Entry 6F3Q (X-ray diffraction, 1.45 A resolution); this record covers chains B and D of the 4 polymer chains in the assembly.

== Chain B (and D) ==
Protein: Adenosylhomocysteinase
Source organism: Pseudomonas aeruginosa (strain ATCC 15692 / DSM 22644 / CIP 104116 / JCM 14847 / LMG 12228 / 1C / PRS 101 / PAO1)
Notes: EC 3.3.1.1; chain D of this document is another copy of the same molecule, construct and numbering; everything in this record applies to it too
UniProtKB: Q9I685 (SAHH_PSEAE); residue numbers follow UniProt; this construct covers 1-469
Chain sequence (472 residues; row label = number of the first residue in the row; numbers below 1 keep their minus sign (Ser-2 is residue -2)):
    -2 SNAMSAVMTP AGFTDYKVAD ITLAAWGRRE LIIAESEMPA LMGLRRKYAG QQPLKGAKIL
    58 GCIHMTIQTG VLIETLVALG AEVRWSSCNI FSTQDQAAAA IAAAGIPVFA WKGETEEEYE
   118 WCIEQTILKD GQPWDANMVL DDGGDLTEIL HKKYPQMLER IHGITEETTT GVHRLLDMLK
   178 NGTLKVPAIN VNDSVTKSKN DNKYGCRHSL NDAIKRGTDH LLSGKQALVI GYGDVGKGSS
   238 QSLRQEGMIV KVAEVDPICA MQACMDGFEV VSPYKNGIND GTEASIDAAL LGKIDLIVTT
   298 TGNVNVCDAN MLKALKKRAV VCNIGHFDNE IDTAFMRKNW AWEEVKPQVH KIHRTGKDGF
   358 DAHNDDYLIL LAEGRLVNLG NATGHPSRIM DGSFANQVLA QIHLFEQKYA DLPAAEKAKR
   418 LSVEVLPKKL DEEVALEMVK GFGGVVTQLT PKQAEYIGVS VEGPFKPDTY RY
Disordered / not traced: -2 to 9 (chain D: -2 to 8)
Sequence notes: expression tag (-2 to 0)
Bound ions: rubidium ion site 1: Thr11 (shared with Ala16(D) of chain D); rubidium ion site 2: Gln65, Thr380, His382
Ligand contacts:
  - adenine (ADE): Ile60, His61, Thr63, Gln65, Thr66, Asn375, Leu376, Thr380, Gly381, His382, Met387, Phe391
  - NAD (nicotinamide-adenine-dinucleotide), molecule 1: Thr165, Thr166, Thr167, Lys194, Asp198, Asn199, Cys203, Ile227, Gly228, Tyr229, Gly230, Asp231, Val232, Gly233, Ala250, Glu251, Val252, Asp253, Cys256, Thr297, Thr298, Gly299, Asn300, Val303, Ile321, Gly322, His323, Glu327, Leu373, Asn375, Leu376, His382
  - NAD, molecule 2: Leu446, Gln450, Ile454, Lys463, Tyr467
UniProt features mapped onto this chain:
  - binding site (substrate): Thr63, Asp139, Glu164, Lys194, Asp198
  - binding site (NAD(+)): Thr165 to Thr167, Asn199, Gly228 to Gly233, Glu251, Asn300, Ile321 to His323, Asn375
From the paper describing this entry:
  - binding site for adenine: Gln65
  - mutagenesis - Q65A: decreased catalytic activity on K+ ions
  - mutagenesis - Q65A: decreased binding to adenosine

== Chain B / chain D interface ==
Residue-residue contacts (72; chain B residue first):
  Trp23(B) - Val342(D)
  Trp23(B) - Lys343(D)
  Arg26(B) - Glu340(D)
  Arg26(B) - Glu341(D)  hydrogen bond (side chain-backbone)
  Arg26(B) - Val342(D)  hydrogen bond (side chain-backbone)
  Glu27(B) - Lys343(D)
  Ile29(B) - Ala359(D)
  Ile29(B) - His360(D)
  Ile30(B) - His217(D)
  Ser33(B) - Arg315(D)
  Ser33(B) - Tyr364(D)
  Glu34(B) - His217(D)
  Glu34(B) - Lys222(D)  salt bridge
  Arg204(B) - Ser220(D)  hydrogen bond
  Arg204(B) - Gln242(D)  hydrogen bond (side chain-backbone)
  Arg204(B) - Glu243(D)
  Arg204(B) - Gly244(D)
  His205(B) - Lys212(D)  hydrogen bond (backbone-side chain)
  His205(B) - His217(D)
  His205(B) - Leu218(D)
  Asn208(B) - Lys212(D)  hydrogen bond
  Asn208(B) - Glu243(D)
  Asp209(B) - Lys212(D)
  Lys212(B) - His205(D)  hydrogen bond (side chain-backbone)
  Lys212(B) - Asn208(D)  hydrogen bond
  Lys212(B) - Asp209(D)
  Lys212(B) - Arg213(D)  hydrogen bond (backbone-side chain)
  Arg213(B) - Lys212(D)  hydrogen bond (side chain-backbone)
  Arg213(B) - Arg213(D)
  Arg213(B) - Asp216(D)  salt bridge
  Asp216(B) - Arg213(D)  salt bridge
  Asp216(B) - Thr380(D)  hydrogen bond
  Asp216(B) - Pro383(D)
  His217(B) - Ile30(D)
  His217(B) - Glu34(D)  salt bridge
  His217(B) - His205(D)
  Leu218(B) - His205(D)
  Leu218(B) - Pro383(D)
  Leu218(B) - Arg385(D)
  Leu218(B) - Ile386(D)  hydrophobic
  Leu218(B) - Phe439(D)  hydrophobic
  Ser220(B) - Arg204(D)  hydrogen bond
  Ser220(B) - Phe439(D)
  Gly221(B) - Phe439(D)
  Lys222(B) - Glu34(D)  salt bridge
  Lys222(B) - Arg385(D)
  Gln242(B) - Arg204(D)  hydrogen bond (backbone-side chain)
  Gln242(B) - Gln242(D)
  Gln242(B) - Glu243(D)  hydrogen bond
  Glu243(B) - Arg204(D)
  Glu243(B) - Asn208(D)
  Glu243(B) - Gln242(D)  hydrogen bond
  Gly244(B) - Arg204(D)
  Arg315(B) - Ser33(D)
  Glu340(B) - Arg26(D)
  Glu341(B) - Arg26(D)  hydrogen bond (backbone-side chain)
  Val342(B) - Trp23(D)
  Val342(B) - Arg26(D)  hydrogen bond (backbone-side chain)
  Lys343(B) - Trp23(D)
  Lys343(B) - Glu27(D)
  Ala359(B) - Ile29(D)
  His360(B) - Ile29(D)
  Tyr364(B) - Ser33(D)
  Thr380(B) - Asp216(D)  hydrogen bond
  Pro383(B) - Asp216(D)
  Pro383(B) - Leu218(D)
  Arg385(B) - Leu218(D)
  Arg385(B) - Lys222(D)
  Ile386(B) - Leu218(D)  hydrophobic
  Phe439(B) - Leu218(D)  hydrophobic
  Phe439(B) - Ser220(D)
  Phe439(B) - Gly221(D)
Interface residues without a listed pair, chain B (38 interface residues in all): Leu219, Lys348, Ser384
Interface residues without a listed pair, chain D (38 interface residues in all): Leu219, Lys348, Ser384

== Summary ==
The chain B/chain D interface involves 38 residues from each chain; the contacts include 18 hydrogen bonds and
5 salt bridges. Polar contacts include Glu34(B)-Lys222(D), Arg213(B)-Asp216(D) and His217(B)-Glu34(D). Ligands
of chain B: NAD and adenine. From the paper: a binding site for adenine at Gln65(B); Q65A of chain B reduces
catalytic activity on K+ ions.
Both chains are Adenosylhomocysteinase (Pseudomonas aeruginosa (strain ATCC 15692 / DSM 22644 / CIP 104116 /
JCM 14847 / LMG 12228 / 1C / PRS 101 / PAO1)). Entry 6F3Q (Crystal structure of S-adenosyl-L-homocysteine
hydrolase from Pseudomonas aeruginosa in complex with adenine and Rb+ cation) was determined by X-ray
diffraction together with 6F3M, 6F3N, 6F3O and 6F3P from the same study.
